Entry 5WGD (X-ray diffraction, 1.80 A resolution); this record covers chains A and B of the 4 polymer chains in the assembly.

# Chain A (and B)
Name: Estrogen receptor
Organism: Homo sapiens
Notes: chain B of this document is another copy of the same molecule, construct and numbering; everything in this record applies to it too
UniProtKB: P03372 (ESR1_HUMAN), isoform P03372-3; residues 297-554 here correspond to UniProt positions 124-381 (UniProt number = residue number - 173)
Chain sequence (261 residues; numbered 294 to 554; the number before each row is that of its first residue):
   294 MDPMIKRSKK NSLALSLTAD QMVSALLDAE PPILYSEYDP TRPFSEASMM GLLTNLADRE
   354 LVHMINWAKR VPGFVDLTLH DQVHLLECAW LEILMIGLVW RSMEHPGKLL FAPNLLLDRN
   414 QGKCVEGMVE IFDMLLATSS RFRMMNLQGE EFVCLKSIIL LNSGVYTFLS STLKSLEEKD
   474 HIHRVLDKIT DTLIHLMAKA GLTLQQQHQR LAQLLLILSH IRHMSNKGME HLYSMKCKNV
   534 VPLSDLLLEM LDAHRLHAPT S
Disordered / not traced: 294-307, 461-472, 548-554 (chain B: 294-306, 330-337, 461-472, 549-554)
Construct notes: initiating methionine (294); expression tag (295-296); engineered mutation Ser537 (Tyr364 in P03372)
Residues lining bound ligands: estradiol (EST): Met343, Leu346, Thr347, Leu349, Ala350, Glu353, Leu384, Leu387, Met388, Leu391, Arg394, Phe404, Met421, Ile424, Leu428, Gly521, His524, Leu525

# Interface between chain A and chain B
Contacting residue pairs - 54 pairs, chain A then chain B:
  Ala430(A) with Tyr459(B)
  Thr431(A) with Tyr459(B)
  Arg434(A) with Tyr459(B); His476(B)
  Ile451(A) with Leu509(B), hydrophobic
  Asn455(A) with Leu509(B); Ser512(B); His513(B), hydrogen bond
  Ser456(A) with His513(B)
  Tyr459(A) with Ala430(B); Arg434(B); His513(B)
  His476(A) with Arg434(B), hydrogen bond
  Asp480(A) with Gln502(B); Gln506(B), hydrogen bond
  Thr483(A) with His501(B); Gln502(B); Ala505(B)
  Asp484(A) with Gln502(B), hydrogen bond
  Ile487(A) with His501(B)
  Leu497(A) with Leu497(B), hydrophobic
  His501(A) with Thr483(B); Asp484(B), salt bridge; Ile487(B); His501(B); Leu504(B)
  Gln502(A) with Asp480(B); Asp484(B), hydrogen bond
  Leu504(A) with His501(B)
  Ala505(A) with Thr483(B); Leu508(B), hydrophobic
  Gln506(A) with Asp480(B), hydrogen bond
  Leu508(A) with Ala505(B), hydrophobic
  Leu509(A) with Ile451(B), hydrophobic; Asn455(B); Leu511(B), hydrophobic
  Leu511(A) with Leu509(B), hydrophobic
  Ser512(A) with Leu511(B), hydrogen bond (side chain-backbone); Ser512(B), hydrogen bond (side chain-backbone); Arg515(B), hydrogen bond
  His513(A) with Asn455(B), hydrogen bond; Ser456(B); Tyr459(B); Arg515(B), hydrogen bond
  Arg515(A) with Ser512(B), hydrogen bond; His513(B), hydrogen bond; His516(B)
  His516(A) with Arg515(B), hydrogen bond; Asn519(B), hydrogen bond
  Asn519(A) with His516(B), hydrogen bond; Asn519(B), hydrogen bond
  Lys520(A) with His547(B), hydrogen bond (side chain-backbone)
  Glu523(A) with Glu523(B)
  His547(A) with Lys520(B)
Also at the interface, not in a pair above, chain A (33 interface residues in all): Val458, Leu479, Gln500, Ile510
Also at the interface, not in a pair above, chain B (32 interface residues in all): Val458, Leu479, Gln498, Ile510

# Overview
33 residues of chain A face 32 of chain B across their interface; the contacts include 18 hydrogen bonds and 1
salt bridge. Among the polar pairs are His501(A)-Asp484(B), Asn455(A)-His513(B) and His476(A)-Arg434(B).
Ligands of chain A: estradiol.
Chain A and chain B are both Estrogen receptor (Homo sapiens); the structure, Estrogen Receptor Alpha Ligand
Binding Domain in Complex with Estradiol and SRC2-LP1, was determined by X-ray diffraction, deposited together
with 5WGQ.
